6YAU - chain A; structure by X-ray diffraction, 1.40 A resolution.

Chain A:
Molecule: Asialoglycoprotein receptor 1
Source organism: Homo sapiens
Reference sequence: P07306 (ASGR1_HUMAN); residues 147-290 here correspond to UniProt positions 148-291 (UniProt number = residue number + 1)
Sequence (153 residues; row label = number of the first residue in the row):
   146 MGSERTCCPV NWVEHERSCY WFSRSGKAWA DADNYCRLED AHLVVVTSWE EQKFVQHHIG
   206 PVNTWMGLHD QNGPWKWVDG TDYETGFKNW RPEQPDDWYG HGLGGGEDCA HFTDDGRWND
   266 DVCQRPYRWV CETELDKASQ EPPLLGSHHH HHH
Disordered / not traced: 146-151, 281-298
Cystine bridges: Cys153-Cys164, Cys181-Cys276, Cys254-Cys268
Construct notes: initiating methionine (146); expression tag (291-298)
Metal / ion sites: Ca2+ site 1: Val190, Glu196, Glu277; Ca2+ site 2: Asp215, Asp242, Glu252, Asp253; Ca2+ site 3: Gln239, Asp241, Glu252, Asn264, Asp265 (together with OJB)
Ligand contacts: OJB (5-[(2R,3R,4R,5R,6R)-3-acetamido-6-(hydroxymethyl)-4,5-bis(oxidanyl)oxan-2-yl]oxy-N-[3-(propanoylamino)propyl]pentanamide): Arg236, Gln239, Asp241, Trp243, Glu252, His256, Thr258, Asn264, Asp265, Asp266, Tyr272
From the paper describing this entry:
  - Ca2+ coordination: Gln239, Asp241, Glu252, Asn264
  - binding site for OJB: Arg236, Gln239, Asp241, Trp243, Glu252, Asn264

Summary:
Ligands of chain A: compound OJB. The Ca2+ site 1 is built by Val190, Glu196 and Glu277. The Ca2+ site 2 is
built by Asp215, Asp242, Glu252 and Asp253. From the paper: a binding site for OJB at Arg236, Gln239 and
Asp241 among others; Ca2+ coordination by Gln239, Asp241 and Glu252 among others.
Chain A is Asialoglycoprotein receptor 1 (Homo sapiens); the structure, Crystal structure of asgpr 1 in
complex with gn-a, was determined by X-ray diffraction together with 6YG9 from the same study.
